PDB entry 6DOW | X-ray diffraction, 1.50 A resolution | chains A and C of the 4 polymer chains in the assembly

Chain A:
Protein: Ribonuclease H
Source organism: Bacillus halodurans (strain ATCC BAA-125 / DSM 18197 / FERM 7344 / JCM 9153 / C-125)
Notes: EC 3.1.26.4; fragment: Catalytic Domain
Reference sequence: Q9KEI9 (RNH1_BACHD); residue numbers follow UniProt; this construct covers 61-196
Chain sequence (136 residues; numbered 61 to 196; the number before each row is that of its first residue):
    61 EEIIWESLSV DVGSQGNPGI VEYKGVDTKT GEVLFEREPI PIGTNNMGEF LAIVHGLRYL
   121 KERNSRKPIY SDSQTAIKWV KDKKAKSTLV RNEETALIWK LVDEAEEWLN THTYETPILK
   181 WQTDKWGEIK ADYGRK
Bound ions: Mg2+ site 1: Asp71, Asp192 (shared with 1 residue of chain b); Mg2+ site 2: Asp71, Glu109, Asp132 (shared with 1 residue of chain B; 1 residue of chain b); rubidium ion site 1: Lys121, Asn124; rubidium ion site 2: Glu188, Asp192 (shared with 1 residue of chain b); rubidium ion site 3: Asp192, Arg195 (shared with 1 residue of chain b)
Curated features (UniProtKB/Swiss-Prot):
  - binding site (Mg(2+)): Asp71, Glu109, Asp132, Asp192

Chain C:
Molecule: 6-nt DNA strand
Sequence (6 nucleotides; numbered 1 to 6; the number before each row is that of its first residue):
     1 CGATGT
Bound ions: rubidium ion near DG5 (its only coordinating residue here)

Chain A / chain C interface:
Contacting residue pairs - 19 pairs, chain A then chain C:
  Asn77(A) - DA3(C)  hydrogen bond to the base
  Asn77(A) - DT4(C)  hydrogen bond to the sugar
  Pro78(A) - DA3(C)  phosphate contact
  Pro78(A) - DT4(C)  phosphate contact
  Thr104(A) - DT4(C)  phosphate contact
  Thr104(A) - DG5(C)  hydrogen bond to the phosphate
  Asn105(A) - DT4(C)  hydrogen bond to the base
  Asn106(A) - DT4(C)  hydrogen bond to the base
  Asn106(A) - DG5(C)  hydrogen bond to the phosphate
  Met107(A) - DG5(C)  phosphate contact
  Thr135(A) - DG5(C)  sugar contact
  Lys138(A) - DT6(C)  phosphate contact
  Trp139(A) - DG5(C)  phosphate contact
  Trp139(A) - DT6(C)  hydrogen bond to the phosphate
  Lys146(A) - DG5(C)  phosphate contact
  Lys146(A) - DT6(C)  salt bridge to the phosphate
  Ser147(A) - DG5(C)  hydrogen bond to the phosphate
  Thr148(A) - DG5(C)  hydrogen bond to the phosphate
  Leu149(A) - DG5(C)  phosphate contact
Also at the interface, not in a pair above, chain A (14 interface residues in all): Gln134
Also at the interface, not in a pair above, chain C (5 interface residues in all): DG2

In short:
The interface between chain A and chain C involves 14 residues on one side and 5 on the other; the contacts
include 9 hydrogen bonds and 1 salt bridge. Polar pairs include Asn77(A)-DA3(C), Asn105(A)-DT4(C) and
Asn106(A)-DT4(C). UniProt lists 4 Mg2+-binding residues on chain A.
Chain A is Ribonuclease H (Bacillus halodurans (strain ATCC BAA-125 / DSM 18197 / FERM 7344 / JCM 9153 /
C-125)) and chain C is a 6-nt DNA strand; the structure, Crystal Structure of Bacillus Halodurans Ribonuclease
H1 in Complex with an RNA/DNA Hybrid: Reaction in 5 ..., was determined by X-ray diffraction together with
6DMN, 6DMV, 6DO8, 6DO9, 6DOA, 6DOB and 46 further entries from the same study.
